PDB entry 3CVY | X-ray diffraction, 2.70 A resolution | chains C and A of the 3 polymer chains in the assembly

== Chain C ==
Molecule: 15-nt DNA strand
Sequence (15 nucleotides; each row starts with the number of its first residue):
     1 ACAGCGGTTG CAGGT

== Chain A ==
Name: RE11660p
From: Drosophila melanogaster
UniProt: Q8SXK5 (Q8SXK5_DROME); residues 1-520 here = UniProt positions 1-520
Chain sequence (543 residues; row label = number of the first residue in the row; numbers below 1 keep their minus sign (Met-22 is residue -22)):
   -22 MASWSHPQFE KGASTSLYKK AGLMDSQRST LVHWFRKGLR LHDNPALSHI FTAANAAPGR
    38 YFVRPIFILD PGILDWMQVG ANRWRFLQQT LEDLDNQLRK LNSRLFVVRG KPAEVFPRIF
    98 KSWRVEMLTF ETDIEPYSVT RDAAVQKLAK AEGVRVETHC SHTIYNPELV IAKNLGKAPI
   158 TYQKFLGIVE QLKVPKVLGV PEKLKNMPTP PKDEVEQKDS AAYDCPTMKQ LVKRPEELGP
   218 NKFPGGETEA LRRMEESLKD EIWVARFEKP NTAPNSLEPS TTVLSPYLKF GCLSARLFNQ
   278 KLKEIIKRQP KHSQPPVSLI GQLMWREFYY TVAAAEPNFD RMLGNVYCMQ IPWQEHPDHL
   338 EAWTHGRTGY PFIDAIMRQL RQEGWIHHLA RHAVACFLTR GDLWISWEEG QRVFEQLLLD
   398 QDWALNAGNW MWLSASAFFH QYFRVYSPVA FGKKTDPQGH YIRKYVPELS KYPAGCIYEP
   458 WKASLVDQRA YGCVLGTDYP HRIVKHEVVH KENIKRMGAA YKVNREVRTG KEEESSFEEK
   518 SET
Not modelled in the structure: -22 to 4, 506-520
Sequence notes: expression tag (-22 to 0)
Residues lining bound ligands: FAD (flavin-adenine dinucleotide): Phe244, Lys246, Thr258, Thr259, Val260, Leu261, Ser262, Leu265, Phe275, Leu296, Gln299, Leu300, Trp302, Arg303, Tyr306, Trp362, Ile363, His364, His365, Arg368, His369, Ala372, Phe391, Leu395, Asp397, Gln398, Asp399, Leu402, Asn403, Asn406, Trp407, Leu410

== Interface between chain C and chain A ==
Contacting residue pairs (28; chain C residue first):
  DG7(C) - Gln418(A)  hydrogen bond to the base
  DT8(C) - Tyr159(A)  phosphate contact
  DT8(C) - Lys246(A)  base contact
  DT8(C) - Pro247(A)  base contact
  DT8(C) - Pro293(A)  base contact
  DT8(C) - Val294(A)  base contact
  DT8(C) - Gln299(A)  hydrogen bond to the base
  DT8(C) - Trp302(A)  base contact
  DT8(C) - His365(A)  base contact
  DT8(C) - Trp409(A)  phosphate contact
  DT9(C) - Lys246(A)  base contact
  DT9(C) - Pro247(A)  base contact
  DT9(C) - His365(A)  hydrogen bond to the base
  DT9(C) - Leu366(A)  base contact
  DT9(C) - His369(A)  hydrogen bond to the base
  DT9(C) - Trp409(A)  base contact
  DT9(C) - Arg421(A)  salt bridge to the phosphate
  DT9(C) - Tyr423(A)  sugar contact
  DG10(C) - Phe420(A)  base contact
  DG10(C) - Arg421(A)  salt bridge to the phosphate
  DG10(C) - Val422(A)  sugar contact
  DG10(C) - Tyr423(A)  phosphate contact
  DC11(C) - Val422(A)  sugar contact
  DC11(C) - Tyr423(A)  phosphate contact
  DC11(C) - Ser424(A)  hydrogen bond to the phosphate
  DC11(C) - Phe428(A)  phosphate contact
  DC11(C) - Lys431(A)  salt bridge to the phosphate
  DA12(C) - Ala427(A)  phosphate contact
Interface residues without a listed pair, chain A (24 interface residues in all): Gln160, Tyr306, Phe416, His417

== Overview ==
Chain C and chain A form an interface of 6 and 24 residues respectively, with 5 hydrogen bonds and 3 salt
bridges. Polar contacts include DG7(C)-Gln418(A), DT8(C)-Gln299(A) and DT9(C)-His365(A). Bound to chain A:
flavin-adenine dinucleotide.
Here chain C is a 15-nt DNA strand and chain A is RE11660p (Drosophila melanogaster). Entry 3CVY (Drosophila
melanogaster (6-4) photolyase bound to repaired ds DNA) was determined by X-ray diffraction (same publication
as 3CVU).
